PDB entry 8ZR5 | electron microscopy, 3.31 A resolution | chains B and G of the 5 polymer chains in the assembly

Chain B:
Name: Guanine nucleotide-binding protein G(I)/G(S)/G(T) subunit beta-1
Organism: Homo sapiens
Reference sequence: P62873 (GBB1_HUMAN); numbering as in UniProt (aligned over 2-340)
Sequence (373 residues; row label = number of the first residue in the row; numbers below 1 keep their minus sign (Met-21 is residue -21)):
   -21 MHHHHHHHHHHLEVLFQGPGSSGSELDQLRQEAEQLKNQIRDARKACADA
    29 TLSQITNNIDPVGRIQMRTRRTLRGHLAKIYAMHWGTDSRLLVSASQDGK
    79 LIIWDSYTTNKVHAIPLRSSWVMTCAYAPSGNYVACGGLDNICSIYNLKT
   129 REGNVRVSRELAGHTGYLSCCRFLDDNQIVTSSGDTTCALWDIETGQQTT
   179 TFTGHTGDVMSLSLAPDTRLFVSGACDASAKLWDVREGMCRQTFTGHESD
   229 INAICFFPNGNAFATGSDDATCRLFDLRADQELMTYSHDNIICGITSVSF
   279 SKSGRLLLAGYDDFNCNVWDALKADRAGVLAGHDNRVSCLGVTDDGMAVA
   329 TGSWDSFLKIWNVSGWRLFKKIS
Disordered / not traced: -21 to 2, 341-351
Construct notes: initiating methionine (-21); expression tag (-20 to 1, 341-351)
UniProt features mapped onto this chain:
  - modified residue: Ser2 (N-acetylserine), His266 (Phosphohistidine)
  - natural variant: Leu30 (L30F: In MRD42; uncertain significance), Arg52 (R52G: In MRD42), Gly64 (G64V: In MRD42), Asp76 (D76E: In MRD42; D76G: In MRD42), Gly77 (G77S: In MRD42), Lys78 (K78R: In MRD42), Ile80 (I80N: In MRD42; I80T: In MRD42), His91 (H91R: In MRD42; uncertain significance), Ala92 (A92T: In MRD42), Pro94 (P94S: In MRD42), Leu95 (L95P: In MRD42), Arg96 (R96L: In MRD42), 5 further natural variant entries in UniProt

Chain G:
Name: Guanine nucleotide-binding protein G(I)/G(S)/G(O) subunit gamma-2
Organism: Homo sapiens
Reference sequence: P59768 (GBG2_HUMAN); numbering as in UniProt (aligned over 1-71)
Sequence (71 residues; row label = number of the first residue in the row):
     1 MASNNTASIAQARKLVEQLKMEANIDRIKVSKAAADLMAYCEAHAKEDPL
    51 LTPVPASENPFREKKFFCAIL
Disordered / not traced: 1-5, 63-71
UniProt features mapped onto this chain:
  - modified residue: Ala2 (N-acetylalanine), Cys68 (Cysteine methyl ester)
  - lipidation: Cys68 (S-geranylgeranyl cysteine)

Interface between chain B and chain G:
Residue-residue contacts (63):
  Glu3(B) - Ile9(G)
  Leu7(B) - Ile9(G)  hydrophobic
  Leu7(B) - Val16(G)
  Glu10(B) - Val16(G)
  Ala11(B) - Val16(G)  hydrophobic
  Ala11(B) - Leu19(G)
  Leu14(B) - Leu19(G)  hydrophobic
  Lys15(B) - Leu19(G)
  Ile18(B) - Glu22(G)
  Ile18(B) - Ala23(G)  hydrophobic
  Ile18(B) - Arg27(G)
  Ala24(B) - Lys29(G)
  Cys25(B) - Arg27(G)
  Cys25(B) - Ile28(G)
  Cys25(B) - Lys29(G)
  Cys25(B) - Val30(G)  hydrogen bond (backbone-backbone)
  Ala26(B) - Val30(G)  hydrophobic
  Asp27(B) - Lys29(G)
  Asp27(B) - Val30(G)  hydrogen bond (side chain-backbone)
  Asp27(B) - Ser31(G)  hydrogen bond
  Ala28(B) - Val30(G)
  Leu30(B) - Ala34(G)  hydrophobic
  Ile33(B) - Met38(G)  hydrophobic
  Thr34(B) - Met38(G)
  Val40(B) - Leu51(G)  hydrophobic
  Arg48(B) - Phe61(G)
  Arg48(B) - Arg62(G)
  Arg49(B) - Pro60(G)
  Arg49(B) - Phe61(G)
  Ser84(B) - Phe61(G)
  Tyr85(B) - Pro60(G)
  Tyr85(B) - Phe61(G)  hydrophobic
  Met217(B) - Met21(G)  hydrophobic
  Cys218(B) - Gln18(G)
  Cys218(B) - Met21(G)
  Arg219(B) - Ile25(G)
  Thr221(B) - Glu22(G)
  Phe235(B) - Leu37(G)  hydrophobic
  Pro236(B) - Tyr40(G)
  Asn237(B) - Tyr40(G)
  Asp254(B) - Ala33(G)
  Arg256(B) - Ile28(G)
  Arg256(B) - Asp36(G)  salt bridge
  Ala257(B) - Ile28(G)
  Asp258(B) - Arg27(G)  salt bridge
  Gln259(B) - Val30(G)
  Leu261(B) - Val30(G)  hydrophobic
  Leu261(B) - Leu37(G)  hydrophobic
  Ser279(B) - Asp48(G)  hydrogen bond
  Ser281(B) - Tyr40(G)
  Ser281(B) - Cys41(G)  hydrogen bond (side chain-backbone)
  Ser281(B) - His44(G)  hydrogen bond (side chain-backbone)
  Ser281(B) - Ala45(G)
  Ser281(B) - Asp48(G)
  Asp323(B) - Pro49(G)
  Gly324(B) - Pro49(G)
  Gly324(B) - Leu50(G)
  Met325(B) - Pro49(G)  hydrophobic
  Met325(B) - Leu50(G)
  Met325(B) - Pro60(G)
  Ala326(B) - Phe61(G)  hydrophobic
  Asn340(B) - Asn59(G)
  Asn340(B) - Phe61(G)
Also at the interface, not in a pair above, chain B (54 interface residues in all): Leu4, Ala21, Arg22, Ile43, Met45, Trp63, Gln220, Ala240, Lys280, Gly282, Arg283, Leu284, Leu300, Ile338
Also at the interface, not in a pair above, chain G (34 interface residues in all): Ser8, Ala12, Lys20, Glu47

Overview:
54 residues of chain B and 34 residues of chain G are in contact, with 6 hydrogen bonds and 2 salt bridges.
Among the polar pairs are Arg256(B)-Asp36(G), Asp258(B)-Arg27(G) and Asp27(B)-Val30(G).
Chain B is Guanine nucleotide-binding protein G(I)/G(S)/G(T) subunit beta-1 and chain G is Guanine
nucleotide-binding protein G(I)/G(S)/G(O) subunit gamma-2, both from Homo sapiens; the structure, Cryo-EM
Structure of GPR119-Gs-Firuglipel complex, was determined by electron microscopy.
